7TMT - chains h and i of the 31 polymer chains in the assembly; structure by electron microscopy, 3.80 A resolution.

Chain h (and i):
Name: V-type proton ATPase subunit c
Source organism: Saccharomyces cerevisiae
Notes: chain i of this document is another copy of the same molecule, construct and numbering; everything in this record applies to it too
UniProt: P25515 (VATL1_YEAST); numbering as in UniProt (aligned over 1-160)
Sequence (160 residues; row label = number of the first residue in the row):
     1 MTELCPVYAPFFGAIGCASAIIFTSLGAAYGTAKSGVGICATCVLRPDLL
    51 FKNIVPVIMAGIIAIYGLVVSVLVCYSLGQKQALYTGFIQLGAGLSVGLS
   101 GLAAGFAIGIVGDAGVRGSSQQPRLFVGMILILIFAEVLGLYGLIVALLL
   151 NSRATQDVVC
Disordered / not traced: 160
Curated features (UniProtKB/Swiss-Prot):
  - site: Glu137 (Essential for proton translocation)

Chain h / chain i interface:
Pairs across the interface - 32 pairs, chain h then chain i:
  Met1(h) with Leu4(i)
  Val7(h) with Glu3(i); Leu4(i), hydrophobic
  Pro10(h) with Tyr85(i), hydrophobic
  Phe11(h) with Phe88(i), hydrophobic
  Ala18(h) with Gly92(i); Ser96(i), hydrogen bond (backbone-side chain)
  Ile21(h) with Ser96(i); Val146(i), hydrophobic
  Ile22(h) with Ser96(i); Leu99(i), hydrophobic
  Ser25(h) with Ala103(i)
  Leu26(h) with Ala103(i), hydrophobic
  Ala29(h) with Ala103(i); Ala107(i)
  Thr32(h) with Val111(i)
  Ala33(h) with Ile110(i), hydrophobic
  Gly36(h) with Ile132(i)
  Cys40(h) with Ala114(i)
  Cys43(h) with Leu125(i), hydrophobic
  Val44(h) with Gln121(i)
  Phe51(h) with Arg124(i)
  Val57(h) with Ile132(i), hydrophobic; Phe135(i), hydrophobic
  Val72(h) with Leu149(i), hydrophobic
  Cys75(h) with Leu149(i), hydrophobic
  Gly79(h) with Tyr85(i)
  Gln80(h) with Leu4(i); Ala83(i); Tyr85(i); Val158(i); Val159(i), hydrogen bond (side chain-backbone)
Other interface residues (no listed pair), chain h (29 interface residues in all): Ala14, Val37, Pro47, Ile54, Ala64, Leu68, Leu78
Other interface residues (no listed pair), chain i (33 interface residues in all): Ile89, Leu95, Ser100, Ala104, Phe106, Gly115, Gly118, Gly128, Leu139, Tyr142, Arg153

In short:
The interface between chain h and chain i involves 29 residues on one side and 33 on the other; the contacts
include 2 hydrogen bonds. Polar contacts include Ala18(h)-Ser96(i) and Gln80(h)-Val159(i).
Both chains are V-type proton ATPase subunit c (Saccharomyces cerevisiae). Entry 7TMT (V-ATPase from
Saccharomyces cerevisiae, State 3) was determined by electron microscopy, deposited together with 7TMM, 7TMO,
7TMP, 7TMQ, 7TMR and 7TMS.
